7WLT - chains A and C of the 3 polymer chains in the assembly; structure by electron microscopy, 3.46 A resolution.

# Chain A (and C)
Molecule: Piezo-type mechanosensitive ion channel component 1
From: Mus musculus
Notes: chain C of this document is another copy of the same molecule, construct and numbering; everything in this record applies to it too
UniProt: E2JF22 (PIEZ1_MOUSE); residue numbers follow UniProt; this construct covers 1-2547
Amino-acid sequence (2547 residues; each row starts with the number of its first residue):
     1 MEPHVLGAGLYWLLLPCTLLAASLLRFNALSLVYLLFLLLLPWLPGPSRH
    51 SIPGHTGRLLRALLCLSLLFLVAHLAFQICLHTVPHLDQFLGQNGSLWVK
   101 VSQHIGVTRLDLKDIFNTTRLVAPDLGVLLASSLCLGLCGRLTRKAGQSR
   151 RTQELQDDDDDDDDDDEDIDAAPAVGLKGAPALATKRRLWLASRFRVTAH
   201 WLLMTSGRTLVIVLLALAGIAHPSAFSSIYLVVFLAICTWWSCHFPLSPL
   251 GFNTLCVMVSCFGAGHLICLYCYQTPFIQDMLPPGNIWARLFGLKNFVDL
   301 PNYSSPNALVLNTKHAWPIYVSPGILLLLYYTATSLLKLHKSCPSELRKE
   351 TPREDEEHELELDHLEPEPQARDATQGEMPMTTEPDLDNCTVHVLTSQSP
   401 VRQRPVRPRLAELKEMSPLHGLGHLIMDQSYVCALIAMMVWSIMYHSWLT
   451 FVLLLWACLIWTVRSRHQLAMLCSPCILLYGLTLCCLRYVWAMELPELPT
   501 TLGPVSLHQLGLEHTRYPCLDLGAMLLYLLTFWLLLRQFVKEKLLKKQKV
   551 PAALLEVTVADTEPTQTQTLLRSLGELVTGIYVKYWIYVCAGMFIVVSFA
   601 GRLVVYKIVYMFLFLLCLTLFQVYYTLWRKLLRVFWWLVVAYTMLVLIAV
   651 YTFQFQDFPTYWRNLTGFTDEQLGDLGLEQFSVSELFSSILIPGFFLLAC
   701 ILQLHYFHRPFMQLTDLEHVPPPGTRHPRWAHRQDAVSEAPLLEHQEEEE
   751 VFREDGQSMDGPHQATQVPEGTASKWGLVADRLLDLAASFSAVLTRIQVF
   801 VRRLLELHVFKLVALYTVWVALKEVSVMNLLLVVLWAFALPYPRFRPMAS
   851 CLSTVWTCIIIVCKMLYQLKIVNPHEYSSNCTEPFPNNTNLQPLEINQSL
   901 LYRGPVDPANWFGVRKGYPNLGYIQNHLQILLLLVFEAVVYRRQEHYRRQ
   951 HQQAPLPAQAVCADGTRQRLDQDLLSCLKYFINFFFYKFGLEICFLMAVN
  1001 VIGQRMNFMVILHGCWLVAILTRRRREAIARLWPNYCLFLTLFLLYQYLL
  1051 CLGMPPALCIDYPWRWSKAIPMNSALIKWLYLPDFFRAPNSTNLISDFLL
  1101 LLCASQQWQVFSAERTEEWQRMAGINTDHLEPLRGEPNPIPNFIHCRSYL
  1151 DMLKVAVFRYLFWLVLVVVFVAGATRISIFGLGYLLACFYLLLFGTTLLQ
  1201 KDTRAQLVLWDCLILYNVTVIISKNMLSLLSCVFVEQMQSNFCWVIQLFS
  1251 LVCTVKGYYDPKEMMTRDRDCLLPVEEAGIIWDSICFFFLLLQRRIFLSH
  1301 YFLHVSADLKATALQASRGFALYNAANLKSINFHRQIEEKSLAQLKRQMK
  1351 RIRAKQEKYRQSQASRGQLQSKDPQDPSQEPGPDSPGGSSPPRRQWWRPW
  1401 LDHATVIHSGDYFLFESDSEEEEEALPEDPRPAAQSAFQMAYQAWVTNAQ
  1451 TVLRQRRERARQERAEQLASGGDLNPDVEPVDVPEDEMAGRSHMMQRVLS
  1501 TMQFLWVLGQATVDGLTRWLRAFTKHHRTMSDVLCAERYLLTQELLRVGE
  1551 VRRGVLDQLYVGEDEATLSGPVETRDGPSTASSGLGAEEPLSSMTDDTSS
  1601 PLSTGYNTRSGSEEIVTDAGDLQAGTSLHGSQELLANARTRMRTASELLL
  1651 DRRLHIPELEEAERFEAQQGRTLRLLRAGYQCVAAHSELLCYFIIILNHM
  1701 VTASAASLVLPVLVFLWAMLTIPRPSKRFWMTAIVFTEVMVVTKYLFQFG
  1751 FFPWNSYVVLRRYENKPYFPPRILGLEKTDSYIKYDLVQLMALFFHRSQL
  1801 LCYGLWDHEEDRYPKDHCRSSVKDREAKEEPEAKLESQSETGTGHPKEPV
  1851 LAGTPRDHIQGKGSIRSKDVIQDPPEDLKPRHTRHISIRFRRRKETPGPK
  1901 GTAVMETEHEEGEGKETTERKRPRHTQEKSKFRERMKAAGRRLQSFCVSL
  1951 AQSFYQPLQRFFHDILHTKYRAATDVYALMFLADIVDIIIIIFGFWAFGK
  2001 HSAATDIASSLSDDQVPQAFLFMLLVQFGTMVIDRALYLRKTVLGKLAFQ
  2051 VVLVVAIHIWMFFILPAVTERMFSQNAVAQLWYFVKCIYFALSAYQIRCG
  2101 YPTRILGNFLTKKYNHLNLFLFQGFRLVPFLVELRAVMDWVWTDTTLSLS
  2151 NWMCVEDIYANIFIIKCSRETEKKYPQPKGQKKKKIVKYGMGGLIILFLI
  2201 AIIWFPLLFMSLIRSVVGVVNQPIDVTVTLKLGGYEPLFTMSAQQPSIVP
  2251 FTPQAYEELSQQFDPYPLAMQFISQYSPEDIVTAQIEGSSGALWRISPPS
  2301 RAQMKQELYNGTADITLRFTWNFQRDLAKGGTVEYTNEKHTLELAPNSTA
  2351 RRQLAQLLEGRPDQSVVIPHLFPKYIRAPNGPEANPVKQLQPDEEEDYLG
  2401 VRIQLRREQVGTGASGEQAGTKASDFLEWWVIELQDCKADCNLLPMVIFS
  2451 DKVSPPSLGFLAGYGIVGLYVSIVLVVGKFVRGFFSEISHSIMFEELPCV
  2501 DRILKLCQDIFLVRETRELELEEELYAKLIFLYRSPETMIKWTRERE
Disordered / not traced: 1-783, 875-879, 887-891, 952-966, 1054-1071, 1121-1133, 1366-1401, 1422-1492, 1560-1644, 1807-1945, 1999-2014, 2412-2419
Cystine bridges: Cys1243-Cys1271
Ligand contacts:
  - phosphatidyl serine (P5S; O-[(R)-{[(2R)-2,3-bis(octadecanoyloxy)propyl]oxy}(hydroxy)phosphoryl]-L-serine): Cys977, Phe981, Lys988, Phe989, Leu1153, Lys1154, Val1157, Phe1158, Leu1292, Arg1295, Ile1296, Leu1298, Ser1299, Tyr1301
  - PLX ((9R,11S)-9-({[(1S)-1-hydroxyhexadecyl]oxy}methyl)-2,2-dimethyl-5,7,10-trioxa-2lambda~5~-aza-6lambda~5~-phosphaoctacosane-6,6,11-triol), molecule 1: Ala1156, Val1157, Arg1159, Tyr1160, Leu1161, Trp1163, Leu1164, Val1167, Leu1192, Leu1309, Tyr1680, Met1791, Phe1794, Phe1795, Ser1798
  - PLX, molecule 2: Gly1183, Leu1186, Ala1187, Tyr1190, Leu1191, Ala1205, Val1208, Leu1209, Cys1212, Leu1213, Leu1215, Tyr1216
  - PLX, molecule 3: Leu1193, Phe1194, Lys1727, Arg1728, Met1731, Thr1732, Val1735, Phe1736, Val1739, Met1740, Arg1797, Trp1806
  - PLX, molecule 4: Phe1523, His1686, Leu1689, Val1976, Leu1979, Ala1983, Val1986, Ile1990, Leu2081, Ile2088, Ala2091, Leu2092, Tyr2095
  - PLX, molecule 5: Val1709, Val1712, Leu1716, Trp1717, Ser1726, Arg1728, Leu1774, Leu1958, Gln1959, Phe1962, Val2055, Ile2059
  - PLX, molecule 6: Leu2025, Val2032, Ile2033, Ala2036, Leu2037, Arg2040, Thr2042, Leu2044, Trp2142
  - PLX, molecule 7: His2116, Ser2168, Thr2171, Met2191, Leu2194, Ile2195, Phe2198, Ala2201, Phe2205, Phe2484, Phe2485
  - PLX, molecule 8: Ser2148, Leu2149, Ser2150
  - PLX, molecule 9: Tyr2189, Gly2193, Ile2196, Leu2197, Ile2200
Swiss-Prot annotation at these positions:
  - modified residue (Phosphoserine): Ser758, Ser1385, Ser1390, Ser1627, Ser1631, Ser1646
  - glycosylation: Asn94 (N-linked (GlcNAc...) asparagine)
  - mutagenesis: Ser260 (S260R: Affects channel gating properties resulting in reduced pressure-induced channel opening. No effect on channel conductance. No effect on localization to cell membrane), Ser2211 (S2211L: Affects channel gating properties resulting in reduced pressure-induced channel opening. No effect on channel conductance. No effect on localization to cell membrane), Met2493 to Glu2496 (Hearing and vestibular impairment in conditional knockin mice in inner ear hair cells), Met2493 to Phe2494 (Non-functional channel. Proper trimeric assembly and subcellular location), Phe2494 (F2494A: Increased channel activity)

# Interface between chain A and chain C
Contacting residue pairs (96; chain A residue first):
  Arg2169(A) - His1408(C)  hydrogen bond
  Glu2172(A) - Ala1404(C)
  Gln2177(A) - His1403(C)
  Lys2179(A) - Asp1402(C)  salt bridge
  Lys2179(A) - His1403(C)
  Lys2179(A) - Glu2520(C)
  Gly2180(A) - Glu2523(C)
  Gln2181(A) - Thr2146(C)
  Gln2181(A) - Leu2519(C)
  Lys2182(A) - Asp2144(C)  salt bridge
  Lys2182(A) - Thr2145(C)
  Lys2183(A) - Thr2145(C)  hydrogen bond (backbone-backbone)
  Lys2183(A) - Thr2146(C)
  Lys2183(A) - Leu2147(C)
  Lys2188(A) - Trp2140(C)  hydrogen bond (side chain-backbone)
  Lys2188(A) - Val2141(C)  hydrogen bond (side chain-backbone)
  Lys2188(A) - Thr2143(C)  hydrogen bond (side chain-backbone)
  Lys2188(A) - Asp2144(C)
  Tyr2189(A) - Trp2142(C)
  Gly2192(A) - Val2141(C)
  Ile2195(A) - Leu2149(C)  hydrophobic
  Ile2196(A) - Leu2134(C)  hydrophobic
  Ile2196(A) - Val2137(C)  hydrophobic
  Ile2196(A) - Met2138(C)  hydrophobic
  Leu2199(A) - Phe2130(C)  hydrophobic
  Leu2199(A) - Leu2134(C)  hydrophobic
  Ile2202(A) - Phe2130(C)  hydrophobic
  Ile2203(A) - Phe2028(C)  hydrophobic
  Ile2203(A) - Phe2130(C)  hydrophobic
  Trp2204(A) - Leu2021(C)
  Trp2204(A) - Leu2025(C)
  Leu2207(A) - Leu2021(C)
  Leu2207(A) - Leu2024(C)  hydrophobic
  Leu2208(A) - Leu2021(C)  hydrophobic
  Ser2211(A) - Phe1995(C)
  Ser2211(A) - Gln2018(C)  hydrogen bond
  Ser2211(A) - Leu2021(C)
  Lys2231(A) - Gln2244(C)
  Glu2257(A) - Val1758(C)
  Glu2257(A) - Arg1761(C)  salt bridge
  Glu2257(A) - Arg1762(C)  salt bridge
  Ser2260(A) - Arg1761(C)
  Asp2264(A) - Arg1761(C)
  Arg2295(A) - Ala2292(C)
  Arg2295(A) - Leu2293(C)  hydrogen bond (side chain-backbone)
  Arg2295(A) - Arg2295(C)
  Ile2296(A) - Leu2293(C)
  Ser2297(A) - Gly2291(C)  hydrogen bond (side chain-backbone)
  Ser2297(A) - Leu2293(C)
  Ser2297(A) - Trp2429(C)
  Pro2298(A) - Glu2408(C)
  Pro2298(A) - Trp2429(C)
  Pro2299(A) - Trp2429(C)
  Arg2318(A) - Gln2244(C)
  Arg2318(A) - Gln2245(C)
  Glu2383(A) - Ala2328(C)
  Gly2420(A) - Gly2411(C)
  Thr2421(A) - Glu2408(C)  hydrogen bond
  Thr2421(A) - Gln2409(C)
  Ser2424(A) - Glu2408(C)
  Ser2424(A) - Gln2409(C)
  Asp2425(A) - Val2410(C)
  Asp2425(A) - Gly2411(C)
  Gly2463(A) - Trp1996(C)
  Val2474(A) - Phe2130(C)  hydrophobic
  Gly2478(A) - Phe2130(C)
  Val2481(A) - Glu2133(C)
  Arg2482(A) - Arg2126(C)  hydrogen bond (side chain-backbone)
  Arg2482(A) - Val2128(C)
  Arg2482(A) - Val2132(C)
  Arg2482(A) - Glu2133(C)  salt bridge
  Phe2485(A) - Glu2133(C)
  Phe2485(A) - Met2153(C)  hydrophobic
  Ser2486(A) - Asp2157(C)
  Glu2487(A) - Asp2157(C)
  Ile2488(A) - Asp2157(C)  hydrogen bond (backbone-side chain)
  Ser2489(A) - Asp2157(C)  hydrogen bond (backbone-side chain)
  Ser2489(A) - Ile2158(C)
  His2490(A) - Ser2491(C)
  His2490(A) - Phe2494(C)
  Ile2492(A) - Ile2530(C)  hydrophobic
  Ile2492(A) - Tyr2533(C)
  Met2493(A) - Arg2534(C)
  Met2493(A) - Pro2536(C)  hydrophobic
  Glu2496(A) - His1408(C)
  Glu2496(A) - Ile2530(C)
  Glu2496(A) - Arg2534(C)
  Pro2498(A) - Arg2534(C)
  Pro2536(A) - Pro2536(C)
  Glu2537(A) - Tyr1412(C)  hydrogen bond
  Glu2537(A) - Ser2535(C)  hydrogen bond
  Glu2537(A) - Glu2537(C)
  Ile2540(A) - Phe2531(C)  hydrophobic
  Ile2540(A) - Ser2535(C)
  Thr2543(A) - Arg2534(C)  hydrogen bond
  Arg2544(A) - Asp1411(C)  salt bridge
Interface residues without a listed pair, chain A (73 interface residues in all): Pro2176, Pro2178, Lys2185, Met2191, Ile2200, Glu2236, Gln2261, Met2270, Ser2300, Val2333, Pro2382, Val2410, Leu2461, Leu2475, Val2477, Lys2479, Leu2497, Met2539
Interface residues without a listed pair, chain C (78 interface residues in all): Thr1405, Val1406, Tyr1757, Phe1998, Pro2017, Val2032, Arg2040, Pro2129, Ser2148, Ser2150, Cys2154, Asn2161, Ser2290, Leu2327, Leu2427, Phe2480, Glu2495, Thr2538

# Summary
The interface between chain A and chain C involves 73 residues on one side and 78 on the other; the contacts
include 15 hydrogen bonds and 6 salt bridges. Polar contacts include Lys2179(A)-Asp1402(C),
Lys2182(A)-Asp2144(C) and Glu2257(A)-Arg1761(C).
Both chains are Piezo-type mechanosensitive ion channel component 1 (Mus musculus). Entry 7WLT (the Curved
Structure of mPIEZO1 in Lipid Bilayer) was determined by electron microscopy, deposited together with 7WLU.
